8REE - chains M and T of the 9 polymer chains in the assembly; structure by electron microscopy, 3.80 A resolution.

== Chain M ==
Name: RNA polymerase sigma-54 factor
Source organism: Klebsiella oxytoca
Notes: engineered mutation(s): R336A
Amino-acid sequence (329 residues; numbered 94 to 472; 50 numbers in that range are skipped by the numbering (no residue carries them; nothing is unmodelled there); the number before each row is that of its first residue):
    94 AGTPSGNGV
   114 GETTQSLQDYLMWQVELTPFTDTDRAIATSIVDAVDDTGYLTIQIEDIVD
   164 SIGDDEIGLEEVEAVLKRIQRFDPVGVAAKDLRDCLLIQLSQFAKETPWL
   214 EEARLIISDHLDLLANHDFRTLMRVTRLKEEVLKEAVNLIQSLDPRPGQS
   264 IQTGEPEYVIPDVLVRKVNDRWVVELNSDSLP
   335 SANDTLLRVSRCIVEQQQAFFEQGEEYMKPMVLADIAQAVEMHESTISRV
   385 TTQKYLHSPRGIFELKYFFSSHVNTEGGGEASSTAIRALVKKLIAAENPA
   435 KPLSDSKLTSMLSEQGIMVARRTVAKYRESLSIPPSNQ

== Chain T ==
Molecule: 49-nt DNA strand
Source organism: Klebsiella oxytoca
Sequence (49 nucleotides; each row starts with the number of its first residue; note: 32 numbers in that range are skipped by the numbering (no residue carries them; nothing is unmodelled there); numbers below 1 keep their minus sign (DA-51 is residue -51)):
   -51 A
   -24 TGAATGTGCAACAGCATGATCGCGGCAA
    10 CGTGCAAAAGTCGTGCCAGC

== How chain M and chain T interact ==
Pairs across the interface - 18 pairs, chain M then chain T:
  Met376(M) - DT12(T)  phosphate contact
  His377(M) - DG13(T)  phosphate contact
  Ser379(M) - DG13(T)  hydrogen bond to the base
  Thr380(M) - DT12(T)  phosphate contact
  Arg383(M) - DG13(T)  base contact
  Val384(M) - DG11(T)  phosphate contact
  His406(M) - DC21(T)  hydrogen bond to the phosphate
  His406(M) - DG22(T)  salt bridge to the phosphate
  Val407(M) - DG22(T)  sugar contact
  Thr409(M) - DT23(T)  phosphate contact
  Ser417(M) - DG22(T)  phosphate contact
  Val453(M) - DT23(T)  phosphate contact
  Ala454(M) - DT23(T)  hydrogen bond to the phosphate
  Ala454(M) - DG24(T)  phosphate contact
  Arg456(M) - DG24(T)  base contact
  Arg456(M) - DC25(T)  base contact
  Thr457(M) - DT23(T)  base contact
  Thr457(M) - DG24(T)  base contact
Other interface residues (no listed pair), chain M (20 interface residues in all): Pro295, Asp338, Thr339, Val343, Met452, Val458
Other interface residues (no listed pair), chain T (11 interface residues in all): DA3, DC10, DC14

== Overview ==
Chain M and chain T form an interface of 20 and 11 residues respectively; the contacts include 3 hydrogen
bonds and 1 salt bridge. Among the polar pairs are Ser379(M)-DG13(T), His406(M)-DC21(T) and Ala454(M)-DT23(T).
Here chain M is RNA polymerase sigma-54 factor and chain T is a 49-nt DNA strand, both from Klebsiella
oxytoca. Entry 8REE (Cryo-EM structure of bacterial RNA polymerase-sigma54 initial transcribing complex - 9nt
complex) was determined by electron microscopy, deposited together with 8RE4, 8REA, 8REB, 8REC and 8RED.
